PDB entry 8DQX | electron microscopy, 2.10 A resolution | chains A and E of the 11 polymer chains in the assembly

Chain A:
Name: Replication factor C subunit 1
Source organism: Saccharomyces cerevisiae
UniProt: P38630 (RFC1_YEAST); residue numbers follow UniProt; this construct covers 1-861
Sequence (861 residues; numbered 1 to 861; the number before each row is that of its first residue):
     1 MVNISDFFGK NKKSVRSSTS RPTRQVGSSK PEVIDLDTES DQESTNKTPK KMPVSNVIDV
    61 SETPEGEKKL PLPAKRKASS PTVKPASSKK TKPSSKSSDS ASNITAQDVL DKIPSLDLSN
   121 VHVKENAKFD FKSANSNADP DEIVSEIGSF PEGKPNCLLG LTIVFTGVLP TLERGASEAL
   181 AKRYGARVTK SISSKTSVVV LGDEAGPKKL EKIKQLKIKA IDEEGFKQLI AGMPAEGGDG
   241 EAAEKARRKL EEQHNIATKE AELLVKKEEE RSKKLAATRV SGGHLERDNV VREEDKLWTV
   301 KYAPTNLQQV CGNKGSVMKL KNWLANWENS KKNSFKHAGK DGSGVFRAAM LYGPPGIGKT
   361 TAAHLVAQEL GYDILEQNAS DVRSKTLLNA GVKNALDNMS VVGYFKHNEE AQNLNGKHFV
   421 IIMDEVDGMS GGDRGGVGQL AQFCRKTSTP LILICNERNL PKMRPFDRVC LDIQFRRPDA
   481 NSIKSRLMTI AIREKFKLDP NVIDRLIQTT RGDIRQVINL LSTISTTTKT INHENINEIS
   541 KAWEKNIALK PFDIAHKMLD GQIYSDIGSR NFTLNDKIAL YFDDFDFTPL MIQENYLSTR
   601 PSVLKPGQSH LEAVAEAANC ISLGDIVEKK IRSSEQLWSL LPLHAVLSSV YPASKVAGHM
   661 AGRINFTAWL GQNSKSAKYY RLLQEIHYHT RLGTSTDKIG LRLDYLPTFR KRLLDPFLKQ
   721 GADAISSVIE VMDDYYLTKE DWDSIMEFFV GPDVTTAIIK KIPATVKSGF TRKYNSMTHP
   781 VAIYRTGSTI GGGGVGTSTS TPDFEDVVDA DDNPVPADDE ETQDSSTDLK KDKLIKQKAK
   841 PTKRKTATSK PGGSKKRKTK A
Disordered / not traced: 1-289, 787-861
Bound ions: Mg2+: Thr-360 (together with ATP-gamma-S)
Residues lining bound ligands: ATP-gamma-S (AGS; phosphothiophosphoric acid-adenylate ester): Thr-299, Tyr-302, Ala-303, Pro-304, Gln-309, Val-310, Cys-311, Pro-354, Pro-355, Gly-356, Ile-357, Gly-358, Lys-359, Thr-360, Thr-361, Asn-456, Arg-486, Ile-514, Arg-515, Ile-518
UniProt features mapped onto this chain:
  - motif (Nuclear localization signal): Lys-830 to Leu-834, Lys-855 to Lys-860
  - binding site (ATP): Thr-299, Cys-311, Gly-353 to Thr-361, Asn-456
  - modified residue: Thr-38 (Phosphothreonine), Ser-40 (Phosphoserine), Thr-63 (Phosphothreonine)
  - mutagenesis: Asp-427 (D427H: In cs mutant CDC44-2; causes cell cycle arrest), Gly-436 (G436R: In cs mutant CDC44-3/4; causes cell cycle arrest), Gly-512 (G512A: In cs mutant CDC44-9; no effect), Asp-513 (D513N: In cs mutants CDC44-1/5/8 and CDC44-9; causes cell cycle arrest)
Reported in the primary citation:
  - binding site for the 10-nt DNA strand: Asn-459, Phe-552, Arg-663, Phe-666, Leu-670, Ser-674, Lys-675, Lys-678, Arg-681
  - binding site for the 10-nt DNA strand: Trp-669, Leu-670, Ser-674

Chain E:
Name: Replication factor C subunit 5
Source organism: Saccharomyces cerevisiae
UniProt: P38251 (RFC5_YEAST); residue numbers follow UniProt; this construct covers 1-354
Sequence (354 residues; row label = number of the first residue in the row):
     1 MSLWVDKYRP KSLNALSHNE ELTNFLKSLS DQPRDLPHLL LYGPNGTGKK TRCMALLESI
    61 FGPGVYRLKI DVRQFVTASN RKLELNVVSS PYHLEITPSD MGNNDRIVIQ ELLKEVAQME
   121 QVDFQDSKDG LAHRYKCVII NEANSLTKDA QAALRRTMEK YSKNIRLIMV CDSMSPIIAP
   181 IKSRCLLIRC PAPSDSEIST ILSDVVTNER IQLETKDILK RIAQASNGNL RVSLLMLESM
   241 ALNNELALKS SSPIIKPDWI IVIHKLTRKI VKERSVNSLI ECRAVLYDLL AHCIPANIIL
   301 KELTFSLLDV ETLNTTNKSS IIEYSSVFDE RLSLGNKAIF HLEGFIAKVM CCLD
Disordered / not traced: 354
Residues lining bound ligands:
  - ATP-gamma-S (AGS; phosphothiophosphoric acid-adenylate ester): Arg-155, Glu-159, Pro-180, Arg-184
  - GDP (guanosine-5'-diphosphate): Val-5, Tyr-8, Arg-9, Pro-10, Ala-15, Leu-16, Ser-17, His-18, Pro-44, Asn-45, Gly-46, Thr-47, Gly-48, Lys-49, Lys-50, Thr-51, Arg-52, Ile-201, Leu-230, Arg-231, Leu-234
UniProt features mapped onto this chain:
  - binding site (ATP): Val-5, Ser-17, Gly-43 to Thr-51, Arg-231
Reported in the primary citation:
  - binding site for GDP: Arg-52
  - specificity-determining residues: Arg-52
  - conformationally variable residues (loop rearrangement): Glu-120 to Tyr-135

How chain A and chain E interact:
Contacting residue pairs - 111 pairs, chain A then chain E:
  Gln-593(A) / Arg-283(E)  hydrogen bond (backbone-side chain)
  Gln-593(A) / Phe-340(E)
  Gln-593(A) / Glu-343(E)
  Glu-594(A) / Arg-283(E)  salt bridge
  Tyr-596(A) / Arg-283(E)
  Tyr-596(A) / Glu-343(E)  hydrogen bond
  Leu-597(A) / Val-276(E)
  Leu-597(A) / Leu-279(E)  hydrophobic
  Leu-597(A) / Ile-280(E)  hydrophobic
  Leu-597(A) / Arg-283(E)
  Leu-597(A) / Glu-343(E)
  His-610(A) / Val-276(E)
  Leu-611(A) / Met-350(E)  hydrophobic
  Leu-611(A) / Cys-351(E)
  Glu-612(A) / Cys-351(E)
  Val-614(A) / Leu-279(E)  hydrophobic
  Ala-615(A) / Ala-347(E)  hydrophobic
  Ala-615(A) / Lys-348(E)
  Ala-615(A) / Cys-351(E)  hydrophobic
  Ala-618(A) / Gly-344(E)
  Asn-619(A) / Arg-331(E)  hydrogen bond
  Ile-621(A) / Phe-340(E)  hydrophobic
  Ser-622(A) / Arg-331(E)  hydrogen bond
  Ser-622(A) / His-341(E)  hydrogen bond
  Leu-623(A) / Arg-331(E)
  Asp-625(A) / Gly-335(E)
  Asp-625(A) / Asn-336(E)  hydrogen bond (side chain-backbone)
  Asp-625(A) / Lys-337(E)  hydrogen bond (side chain-backbone)
  Asp-625(A) / Phe-340(E)
  Asp-625(A) / His-341(E)  salt bridge
  Ile-626(A) / Arg-331(E)
  Lys-629(A) / Leu-334(E)
  Lys-629(A) / Gly-335(E)
  Lys-629(A) / Asn-336(E)
  Trp-669(A) / Tyr-287(E)
  Trp-669(A) / Lys-337(E)
  Trp-669(A) / Ile-339(E)
  Gln-672(A) / Tyr-287(E)
  Gln-672(A) / Ala-291(E)
  Lys-675(A) / Ala-291(E)
  Ser-676(A) / Leu-290(E)
  Ser-676(A) / Ala-291(E)
  Tyr-679(A) / Ala-291(E)
  Tyr-679(A) / Cys-293(E)
  Tyr-680(A) / Cys-293(E)
  Leu-683(A) / Cys-293(E)  hydrophobic
  Gln-684(A) / Asp-100(E)
  Tyr-688(A) / Ile-70(E)
  Tyr-688(A) / Asn-86(E)
  Tyr-688(A) / Asp-100(E)  hydrogen bond
  Arg-691(A) / Val-88(E)
  Arg-691(A) / Glu-95(E)  salt bridge
  Leu-692(A) / Leu-68(E)  hydrophobic
  Gly-693(A) / Met-1(E)
  Gly-693(A) / Asp-6(E)
  Gly-693(A) / Arg-9(E)  hydrogen bond (backbone-side chain)
  Thr-694(A) / Asp-6(E)
  Thr-694(A) / Arg-9(E)
  Ser-695(A) / Asp-6(E)
  Ser-695(A) / Arg-9(E)
  Ser-695(A) / Lys-50(E)
  Ser-695(A) / Arg-231(E)  hydrogen bond (backbone-side chain)
  Thr-696(A) / Lys-50(E)  hydrogen bond (backbone-side chain)
  Thr-696(A) / Arg-231(E)
  Asp-697(A) / Lys-50(E)
  Asp-697(A) / Glu-142(E)
  Ile-699(A) / Pro-295(E)  hydrophobic
  Arg-702(A) / Asp-258(E)  salt bridge
  Arg-702(A) / His-292(E)  hydrogen bond (side chain-backbone)
  Arg-702(A) / Cys-293(E)
  Arg-702(A) / Ile-294(E)
  Leu-703(A) / Trp-259(E)  hydrogen bond (backbone-side chain)
  Leu-703(A) / Ile-294(E)  hydrophobic
  Asp-704(A) / Arg-231(E)  salt bridge
  Asp-704(A) / Val-232(E)
  Asp-704(A) / Leu-235(E)
  Tyr-705(A) / Leu-3(E)  hydrophobic
  Tyr-705(A) / Val-5(E)
  Tyr-705(A) / Asp-6(E)  hydrogen bond
  Tyr-705(A) / Arg-231(E)
  Tyr-705(A) / Leu-235(E)
  Thr-708(A) / Leu-3(E)
  Thr-708(A) / Leu-235(E)  hydrogen bond (side chain-backbone)
  Thr-708(A) / Ser-239(E)  hydrogen bond
  Phe-709(A) / Leu-3(E)  hydrophobic
  Lys-711(A) / Ser-239(E)  hydrogen bond
  Lys-711(A) / Leu-242(E)
  Lys-711(A) / Asn-243(E)
  Lys-711(A) / Ile-255(E)
  Arg-712(A) / Leu-3(E)
  Arg-712(A) / Glu-238(E)  salt bridge
  Arg-712(A) / Leu-242(E)
  Lys-719(A) / Glu-245(E)
  Asp-734(A) / Ser-2(E)  hydrogen bond
  Tyr-735(A) / Met-1(E)
  Tyr-735(A) / Ser-2(E)
  Tyr-735(A) / Leu-3(E)  hydrogen bond (side chain-backbone)
  Tyr-735(A) / Asp-6(E)  hydrogen bond
  Glu-747(A) / His-292(E)
  Phe-748(A) / His-292(E)
  Phe-748(A) / Cys-293(E)  hydrophobic
  Phe-749(A) / Asp-258(E)
  Val-750(A) / Asp-258(E)  hydrogen bond (backbone-side chain)
  Val-750(A) / Val-262(E)  hydrophobic
  Val-750(A) / Asp-288(E)
  Val-750(A) / His-292(E)
  Gly-751(A) / Val-262(E)
  Pro-752(A) / Ile-261(E)  hydrophobic
  Asp-753(A) / Asp-258(E)
  Ile-783(A) / Ile-70(E)  hydrophobic
  Thr-786(A) / Glu-84(E)
Other interface residues (no listed pair), chain A (61 interface residues in all): Leu-590, Glu-616, Ala-668, Pro-707, Val-731, Ala-782, Arg-785
Other interface residues (no listed pair), chain E (65 interface residues in all): Trp-4, Thr-51, Val-72, Thr-97, Asn-229, Pro-257, Arg-274, Ser-275, Leu-289, Ile-298, Phe-328

Summary:
Chain A and chain E form an interface of 61 and 65 residues respectively; the contacts include 21 hydrogen
bonds and 6 salt bridges. Polar contacts include Glu-594(A)/Arg-283(E), Asp-625(A)/His-341(E) and
Arg-691(A)/Glu-95(E). From the paper: a binding site for the 10-nt DNA strand at Asn-459(A), Phe-552(A) and
Arg-663(A) among others; a binding site for GDP at Arg-52(E).
Here chain A is Replication factor C subunit 1 and chain E is Replication factor C subunit 5, both from
Saccharomyces cerevisiae. Entry 8DQX (Open state of RFC:PCNA bound to a 3' ss/dsDNA junction) was determined
by electron microscopy (same publication as 8DQW, 8DQZ, 8DR0, 8DR1, 8DR3, 8DR4 and 3 further entries).
